3VYG - chains C and H of the 12 polymer chains in the assembly; structure by X-ray diffraction, 1.72 A resolution.

[Chain C]
Name: Thiocyanate hydrolase subunit gamma
Organism: Thiobacillus thioparus
Notes: EC 3.5.5.8
UniProtKB: O66188 (SCNC_THITI); residue numbers follow UniProt; this construct covers 1-243
Amino-acid sequence (243 residues; each row starts with the number of its first residue):
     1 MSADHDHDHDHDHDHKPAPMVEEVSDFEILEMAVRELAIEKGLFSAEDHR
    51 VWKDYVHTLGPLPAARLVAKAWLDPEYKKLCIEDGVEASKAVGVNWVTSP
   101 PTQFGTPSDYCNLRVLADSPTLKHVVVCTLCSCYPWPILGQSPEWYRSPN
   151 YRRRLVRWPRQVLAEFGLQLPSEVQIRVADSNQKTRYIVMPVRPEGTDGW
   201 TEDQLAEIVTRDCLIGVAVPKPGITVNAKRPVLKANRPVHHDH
Not modelled in the structure: 1-22, 240-243
Sequence notes: engineered mutation Trp136 (Arg in O66188)
Modified / non-standard residues: Cys131 (3-sulfinoalanine; CSD); Cys133 (s-hydroxycysteine; CSO)
Curated features (UniProtKB/Swiss-Prot):
  - binding site (Co(3+)): Cys128, Cys131, Ser132, Cys133
  - modified residue: Cys131 (Cysteine sulfinic acid (-SO2H)), Cys133 (Cysteine sulfenic acid (-SOH))

[Chain H]
Name: Thiocyanate hydrolase subunit beta
Organism: Thiobacillus thioparus
Notes: EC 3.5.5.8
UniProtKB: O66186 (SCNB_THITI); numbering as in UniProt (aligned over 1-157)
Amino-acid sequence (157 residues; row label = number of the first residue in the row):
     1 MSSSIREEVHRHLGTVALMQPALHQQTHAPAPTEITHTLFRAYTRVPHDV
    51 GGEADVPIEYHEKEEEIWELNTFATCECLAWRGVWTAEERRRKQNCDVGQ
   101 TVYLGMPYYGRWLLTAARILVDKQFVTLTELHNKIVEMRERVASGQGLGE
   151 YLPPKAK
Not modelled in the structure: 1-3, 155-157

[Interface between chain C and chain H]
Residue-residue contacts (4; chain C residue first):
  Arg153(C) - Gln20(H)  hydrogen bond
  Arg157(C) - Leu13(H)
  Trp158(C) - Pro57(H)
  Gln161(C) - Pro57(H)
Interface residues without a listed pair, chain H (4 interface residues in all): His10

[Summary]
The chain C/chain H interface involves 4 residues from each chain, with 1 hydrogen bond. The hydrogen-bonded
pair is Arg153(C)-Gln20(H). From UniProt: 4 Co3+-binding residues on chain C.
Chain C is Thiocyanate hydrolase subunit gamma and chain H is Thiocyanate hydrolase subunit beta, both from
Thiobacillus thioparus; the structure, Crystal structure of Thiocyanate hydrolase mutant R136W, was determined
by X-ray diffraction.
